7M63 - chain A; structure by X-ray diffraction, 3.10 A resolution.

Chain A:
Protein: Indoleamine 2,3-dioxygenase 1
Source organism: Homo sapiens
Notes: EC 1.13.11.52
UniProtKB: P14902 (I23O1_HUMAN); numbering as in UniProt (aligned over 11-403)
Sequence (411 residues; each row starts with the number of its first residue; numbers below 1 keep their minus sign (Met-7 is residue -7)):
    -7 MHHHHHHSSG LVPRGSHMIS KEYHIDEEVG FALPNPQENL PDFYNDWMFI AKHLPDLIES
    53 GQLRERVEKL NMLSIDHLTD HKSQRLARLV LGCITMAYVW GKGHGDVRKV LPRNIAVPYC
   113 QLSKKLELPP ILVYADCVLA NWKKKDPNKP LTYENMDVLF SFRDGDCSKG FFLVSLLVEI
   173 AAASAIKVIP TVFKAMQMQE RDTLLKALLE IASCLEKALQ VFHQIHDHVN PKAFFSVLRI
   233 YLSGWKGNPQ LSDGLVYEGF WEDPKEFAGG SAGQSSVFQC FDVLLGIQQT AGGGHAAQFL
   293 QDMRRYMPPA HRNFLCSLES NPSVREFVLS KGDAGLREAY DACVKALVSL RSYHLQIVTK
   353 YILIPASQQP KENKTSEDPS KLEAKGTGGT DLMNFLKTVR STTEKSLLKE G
Disordered / not traced: -7 to 10, 361-380, 401-403
Construct notes: initiating methionine (-7); expression tag (-6 to 10)
Curated features (UniProtKB/Swiss-Prot):
  - binding site (heme b): His346
Ligand contacts: IACS-70099 (YRP; (2R)-N-(4-chlorophenyl)-2-[(1R,3S,5S,6r)-3-(5,6-difluoro-1H-benzimidazol-1-yl)bicyclo[3.1.0]hexan-6-yl]propanamide): Tyr126, Cys129, Val130, Phe163, Phe164, Ser167, Val170, Phe214, Ile217, Leu234, Gly262, Ser263, Ala264, Ser267, Val269, Phe270, Leu339, Leu342, Arg343, His346

In short:
Ligands of chain A: IACS-70099. From UniProt: heme b-binding residue His346.
Chain A is Indoleamine 2,3-dioxygenase 1 (Homo sapiens); the structure, Crystal structure of the indoleamine
2,3-dioxygenagse 1 (IDO1) complexed with IACS-70099, was determined by X-ray diffraction together with 7B1O
and 7M7D from the same study.
